9LR9 - chains I and P of the 35 polymer chains in the assembly; structure by electron microscopy, 3.30 A resolution.

# Chain I
Molecule: Hexon protein
Organism: Bovine adenovirus 3
UniProtKB: P03278 (CAPSH_ADEB3); residues 1-911 here = UniProt positions 1-911
Chain sequence (911 residues; row label = number of the first residue in the row):
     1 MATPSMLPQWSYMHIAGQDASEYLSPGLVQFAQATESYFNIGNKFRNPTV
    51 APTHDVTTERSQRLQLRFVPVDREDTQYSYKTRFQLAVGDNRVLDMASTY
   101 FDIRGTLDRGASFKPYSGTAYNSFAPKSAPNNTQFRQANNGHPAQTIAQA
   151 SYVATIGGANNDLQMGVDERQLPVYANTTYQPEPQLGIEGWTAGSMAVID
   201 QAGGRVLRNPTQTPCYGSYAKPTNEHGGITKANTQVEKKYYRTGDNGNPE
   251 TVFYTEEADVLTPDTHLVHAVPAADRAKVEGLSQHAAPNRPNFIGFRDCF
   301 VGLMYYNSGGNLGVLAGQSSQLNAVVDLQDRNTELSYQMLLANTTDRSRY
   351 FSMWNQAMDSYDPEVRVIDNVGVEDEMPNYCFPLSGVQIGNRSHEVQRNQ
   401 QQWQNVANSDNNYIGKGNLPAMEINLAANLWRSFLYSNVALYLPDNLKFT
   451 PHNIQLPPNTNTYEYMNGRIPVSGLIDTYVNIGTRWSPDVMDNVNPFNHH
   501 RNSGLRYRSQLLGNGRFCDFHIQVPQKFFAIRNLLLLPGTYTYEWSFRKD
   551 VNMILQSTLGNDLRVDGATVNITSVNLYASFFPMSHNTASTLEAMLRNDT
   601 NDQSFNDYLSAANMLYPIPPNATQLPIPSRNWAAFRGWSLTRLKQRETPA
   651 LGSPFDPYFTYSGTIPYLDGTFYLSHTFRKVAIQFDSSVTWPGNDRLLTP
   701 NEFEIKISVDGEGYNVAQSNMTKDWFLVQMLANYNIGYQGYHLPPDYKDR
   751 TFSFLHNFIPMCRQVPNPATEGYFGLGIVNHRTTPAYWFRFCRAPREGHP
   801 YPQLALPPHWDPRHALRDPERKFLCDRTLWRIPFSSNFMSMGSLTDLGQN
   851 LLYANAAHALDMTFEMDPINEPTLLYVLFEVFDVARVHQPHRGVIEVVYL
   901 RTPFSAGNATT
Not modelled in the structure: 1-3, 788-793, 909-911
UniProt features mapped onto this chain:
  - site: Gly737 (Involved in interaction with pre-protein VI)
  - modified residue: Ala2 (N-acetylalanine), Tyr899 (Phosphotyrosine)

# Chain P
Molecule: PIX
Organism: Bovine adenovirus 3
UniProtKB: Q64845 (Q64845_ADEB3); numbering as in UniProt (aligned over 1-125)
Chain sequence (125 residues; row label = number of the first residue in the row):
     1 MAEEGRIYVPYVTARLPKWSGSVQDKTGSNMLGGVVLPPNSQAHRTETVG
    51 TEATRDNLHAEGARRPEDQTPYMILVEDSLGGLKRRMDLLEESNQQLLAT
   101 LNRLRTGLAAYVQANLVGGQVNPFV
Not modelled in the structure: 1-2, 114-125

# Interface between chain I and chain P
Residue-residue contacts - 48 pairs, chain I then chain P:
  Trp486(I) - Thr46(P)
  Asp489(I) - Arg45(P)  salt bridge
  Asn621(I) - Gln24(P)  hydrogen bond (backbone-side chain)
  Asn621(I) - Val76(P)
  Leu625(I) - Ala14(P)  hydrophobic
  Arg679(I) - Pro39(P)  hydrogen bond (side chain-backbone)
  Arg679(I) - His44(P)
  Lys680(I) - Trp19(P)
  Ala682(I) - Trp19(P)  hydrophobic
  Glu702(I) - Trp19(P)
  Lys706(I) - Arg45(P)
  Ile707(I) - Glu47(P)
  Ser708(I) - His44(P)  hydrogen bond (side chain-backbone)
  Ser708(I) - Thr46(P)
  Ser708(I) - Glu47(P)
  Asp710(I) - Glu47(P)
  Gly711(I) - Glu52(P)
  Asn715(I) - Glu47(P)  hydrogen bond
  Ser719(I) - Glu47(P)
  Asn720(I) - Arg45(P)
  Asn720(I) - Thr46(P)
  Asn720(I) - Glu47(P)
  Asn767(I) - Leu58(P)
  Pro768(I) - Leu58(P)
  Pro768(I) - His59(P)
  Pro768(I) - Ala60(P)
  Ala769(I) - Asp56(P)
  Ala769(I) - Asn57(P)
  Ala769(I) - Leu58(P)  hydrophobic
  Asp818(I) - Thr48(P)
  Asp818(I) - Leu58(P)
  Pro819(I) - Thr48(P)
  Pro819(I) - Val49(P)  hydrophobic
  Glu820(I) - Thr46(P)  hydrogen bond
  Glu820(I) - Glu47(P)
  Glu820(I) - Thr48(P)
  Arg821(I) - Thr46(P)
  Arg821(I) - Glu47(P)  hydrogen bond (backbone-backbone)
  Arg821(I) - Val49(P)
  Lys822(I) - Arg45(P)
  Lys822(I) - Thr46(P)
  Thr863(I) - Trp19(P)
  Glu865(I) - Trp19(P)  hydrogen bond
  Glu865(I) - Gly21(P)
  Asp867(I) - His44(P)
  Asp867(I) - Arg45(P)
  Pro868(I) - Asn40(P)
  Pro868(I) - Gln42(P)  hydrogen bond (backbone-side chain)
Other interface residues (no listed pair), chain I (31 interface residues in all): Asp492, Ala622, Val709
Other interface residues (no listed pair), chain P (23 interface residues in all): Ser20, Thr51, Arg64

# Summary
31 residues of chain I and 23 residues of chain P are in contact, with 8 hydrogen bonds and 1 salt bridge.
Polar pairs include Asp489(I)-Arg45(P), Asn621(I)-Gln24(P) and Arg679(I)-Pro39(P).
Here chain I is Hexon protein and chain P is PIX, both from Bovine adenovirus 3. Entry 9LR9 (Local
reconstruction of bovine adenovirus type 3 capsid) was determined by electron microscopy.
